4WV1 - chains E and D of the 3 polymer chains in the assembly; structure by X-ray diffraction, 2.36 A resolution.

[Chain E]
Name: Fab heavy chain
Organism: Homo sapiens
Notes: antibody fragment or engineered binder
Chain sequence (230 residues; each row starts with the number of its first residue; a row labelled like 82A-82C holds insertion residues (82A, then the next letters in order)):
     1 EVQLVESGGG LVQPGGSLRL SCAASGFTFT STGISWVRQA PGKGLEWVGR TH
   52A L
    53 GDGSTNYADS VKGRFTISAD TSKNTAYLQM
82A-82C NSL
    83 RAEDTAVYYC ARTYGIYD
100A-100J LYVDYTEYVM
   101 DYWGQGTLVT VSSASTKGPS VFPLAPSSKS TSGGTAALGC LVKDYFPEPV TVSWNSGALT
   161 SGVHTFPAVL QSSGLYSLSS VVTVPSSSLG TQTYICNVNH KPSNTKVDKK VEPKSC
Unresolved in the structure: 128-133
Cystine bridges: Cys22-Cys92, Cys140-Cys196

[Chain D]
Name: Fab light chain
Organism: Homo sapiens
Notes: antibody fragment or engineered binder
Chain sequence (214 residues; row label = number of the first residue in the row):
     1 DIQMTQSPSS LSASVGDRVT ITCRASQDVD TSLAWYKQKP GKAPKLLIYS ASFLYSGVPS
    61 RFSGSGSGTD FTLTISSLQP EDFATYYCQQ STGHPQTFGQ GTKVEIKRTV AAPSVFIFPP
   121 SDEQLKSGTA SVVCLLNNFY PREAKVQWKV DNALQSGNSQ ESVTEQDSKD STYSLSSTLT
   181 LSKADYEKHK VYACEVTHQG LSSPVTKSFN RGEC
Cystine bridges: Cys23-Cys88, Cys134-Cys194

[Chain E / chain D interface]
Residue-residue contacts (74):
  Gln39(E) - Gln38(D)  hydrogen bond
  Gln39(E) - Tyr87(D)  hydrogen bond
  Lys43(E) - Tyr87(D)
  Gly44(E) - Tyr87(D)
  Leu45(E) - Pro44(D)  hydrophobic
  Leu45(E) - Tyr87(D)  hydrophobic
  Leu45(E) - Phe98(D)
  Trp47(E) - Gln96(D)
  Trp47(E) - Phe98(D)
  Arg50(E) - Gln96(D)
  Tyr91(E) - Gln38(D)  hydrogen bond
  Tyr91(E) - Lys42(D)  hydrogen bond (side chain-backbone)
  Tyr91(E) - Ala43(D)  hydrophobic
  Tyr91(E) - Pro44(D)
  Arg94(E) - Tyr55(D)  hydrogen bond
  Tyr96(E) - Tyr49(D)
  Ile98(E) - Ser50(D)
  Tyr100E(E) - Ser32(D)  hydrogen bond
  Tyr100E(E) - Ser91(D)
  Tyr100E(E) - Thr92(D)
  Tyr100E(E) - Gly93(D)
  Glu100G(E) - Ser32(D)  hydrogen bond
  Glu100G(E) - Ser50(D)  hydrogen bond
  Glu100G(E) - Ser91(D)
  Tyr100H(E) - Ser91(D)
  Val100I(E) - Leu46(D)  hydrophobic
  Val100I(E) - Tyr49(D)  hydrophobic
  Met100J(E) - Tyr36(D)  hydrogen bond (backbone-side chain)
  Met100J(E) - Gln89(D)
  Asp101(E) - Leu46(D)
  Asp101(E) - Tyr55(D)  hydrogen bond
  Trp103(E) - Tyr36(D)
  Trp103(E) - Ala43(D)  hydrophobic
  Trp103(E) - Pro44(D)
  Gly104(E) - Ala43(D)
  Gln105(E) - Lys42(D)
  Gln105(E) - Ala43(D)  hydrogen bond (side chain-backbone)
  Val121(E) - Glu123(D)
  Phe122(E) - Ser121(D)
  Phe122(E) - Glu123(D)
  Phe122(E) - Gln124(D)
  Pro123(E) - Ser121(D)
  Leu124(E) - Phe118(D)  hydrophobic
  Leu124(E) - Val133(D)  hydrophobic
  Ala125(E) - Phe118(D)
  Ala137(E) - Phe116(D)  hydrophobic
  Ala137(E) - Phe118(D)
  Ala137(E) - Leu135(D)  hydrophobic
  Leu141(E) - Ser131(D)
  Lys143(E) - Gln124(D)
  Lys143(E) - Ser131(D)
  His164(E) - Asn137(D)
  His164(E) - Asn138(D)  hydrogen bond
  His164(E) - Ser174(D)  hydrogen bond
  Phe166(E) - Leu135(D)  hydrophobic
  Phe166(E) - Ser162(D)
  Phe166(E) - Thr164(D)
  Phe166(E) - Ser174(D)
  Phe166(E) - Leu175(D)
  Phe166(E) - Ser176(D)
  Pro167(E) - Ser162(D)  hydrogen bond (backbone-side chain)
  Pro167(E) - Val163(D)
  Val169(E) - Gln160(D)
  Val169(E) - Glu161(D)
  Val169(E) - Ser162(D)
  Leu170(E) - Gln160(D)  hydrogen bond (backbone-side chain)
  Gln171(E) - Gln160(D)
  Val181(E) - Leu135(D)  hydrophobic
  Thr183(E) - Asn137(D)
  Lys209(E) - Glu123(D)  salt bridge
  Lys214(E) - Asp122(D)  salt bridge
  Lys214(E) - Cys214(D)
  Ser215(E) - Cys214(D)
  Cys216(E) - Cys214(D)
Other interface residues (no listed pair), chain E (46 interface residues in all): Val37, Glu46, Tyr102, Thr135, Ala136, Leu138, Ser179
Other interface residues (no listed pair), chain D (42 interface residues in all): Val29, Asp30, Thr31, Gly41, Pro95

[Summary]
46 residues of chain E face 42 of chain D across their interface; the contacts include 15 hydrogen bonds and 2
salt bridges. Polar pairs include Lys209(E)-Glu123(D), Lys214(E)-Asp122(D) and Gln39(E)-Gln38(D).
Here chain E is Fab heavy chain and chain D is Fab light chain, both from Homo sapiens. Entry 4WV1 (Crystal
structure of the FGFR2 D2 domain in complex with Fab 2B.1.3) was determined by X-ray diffraction.
